PDB entry 7CUB | electron microscopy, 2.55 A resolution | chains C and D of the 4 polymer chains in the assembly

# Chain C
Name: Cytochrome bo(3) ubiquinol oxidase subunit 3
From: Escherichia coli
UniProt: P0ABJ3 (CYOC_ECOLI); numbering as in UniProt (aligned over 1-204)
Sequence (204 residues; numbered 1 to 204; the number before each row is that of its first residue):
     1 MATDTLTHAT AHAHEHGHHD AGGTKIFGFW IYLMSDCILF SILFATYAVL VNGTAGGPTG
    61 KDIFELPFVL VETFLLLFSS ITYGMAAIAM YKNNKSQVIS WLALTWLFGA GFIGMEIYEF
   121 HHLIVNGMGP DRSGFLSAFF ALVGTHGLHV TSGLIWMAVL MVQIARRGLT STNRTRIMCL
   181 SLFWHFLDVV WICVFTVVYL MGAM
Disordered / not traced: 1-20
Small-molecule neighbours:
  - 1,2-Distearoyl-sn-glycerophosphoethanolamine (3PE), molecule 1: Lys25, Gly28, Phe29, Tyr32, Cys179
  - 1,2-Distearoyl-sn-glycerophosphoethanolamine (3PE), molecule 2: Lys25, Phe29, Tyr32, Leu39, Thr145, Leu148, His149, Ser152, Ile155, Trp156, Val159, Arg176, Cys179, Phe183

# Chain D
Name: Cytochrome bo(3) ubiquinol oxidase subunit 4
From: Escherichia coli
UniProt: P0ABJ6 (CYOD_ECOLI); residues 1-109 here = UniProt positions 1-109
Sequence (109 residues; row label = number of the first residue in the row):
     1 MSHSTDHSGA SHGSVKTYMT GFILSIILTV IPFWMVMTGA ASPAVILGTI LAMAVVQVLV
    61 HLVCFLHMNT KSDEGWNMTA FVFTVLIIAI LVVGSIWIMW NLNYNMMMH
Disordered / not traced: 1-12

# How chain C and chain D interact
Residue-residue contacts - 59 pairs, chain C then chain D:
  Phe27(C) - Asp73(D)
  Phe27(C) - Asn77(D)
  Trp30(C) - Met68(D)  hydrophobic
  Trp30(C) - Asn77(D)  hydrogen bond (side chain-backbone)
  Trp30(C) - Phe81(D)  hydrophobic
  Ile31(C) - Ala80(D)  hydrophobic
  Met34(C) - Phe81(D)  hydrophobic
  Met34(C) - Thr84(D)  hydrogen bond
  Cys37(C) - Ile88(D)
  Ile38(C) - Thr84(D)
  Ile38(C) - Ile88(D)  hydrophobic
  Ile38(C) - Leu91(D)  hydrophobic
  Ser41(C) - Ile88(D)
  Ser41(C) - Val92(D)
  Ala48(C) - Ile96(D)  hydrophobic
  Val49(C) - Met99(D)  hydrophobic
  Leu66(C) - Phe33(D)
  Leu66(C) - Val36(D)  hydrophobic
  Leu66(C) - Met37(D)  hydrophobic
  Val69(C) - Phe33(D)  hydrophobic
  Leu70(C) - Phe33(D)  hydrophobic
  Thr73(C) - Thr29(D)
  Thr73(C) - Phe33(D)
  Phe74(C) - Thr29(D)
  Phe74(C) - Val30(D)  hydrophobic
  Leu77(C) - Phe22(D)  hydrophobic
  Leu77(C) - Ser25(D)
  Leu77(C) - Ile26(D)  hydrophobic
  Leu77(C) - His61(D)
  Phe78(C) - Phe22(D)  hydrophobic
  Ile81(C) - Met19(D)  hydrophobic
  Ile81(C) - Phe22(D)  hydrophobic
  Gly84(C) - Tyr18(D)
  Met85(C) - Tyr18(D)  hydrophobic
  Ile88(C) - Val15(D)  hydrophobic
  Ile88(C) - Tyr18(D)  hydrophobic
  Leu182(C) - Leu66(D)
  His185(C) - Phe65(D)  hydrogen bond (side chain-backbone)
  His185(C) - Leu66(D)
  Asp188(C) - His61(D)  salt bridge
  Val189(C) - His61(D)
  Ile192(C) - Ala54(D)
  Ile192(C) - Gln57(D)
  Ile192(C) - Val58(D)  hydrophobic
  Ile192(C) - His61(D)
  Phe195(C) - Thr29(D)
  Phe195(C) - Phe33(D)  hydrophobic
  Thr196(C) - Ile50(D)
  Thr196(C) - Leu51(D)
  Thr196(C) - Ala54(D)
  Leu200(C) - Pro32(D)  hydrophobic
  Leu200(C) - Phe33(D)  hydrophobic
  Leu200(C) - Val36(D)  hydrophobic
  Leu200(C) - Ile50(D)  hydrophobic
  Met201(C) - Leu47(D)  hydrophobic
  Ala203(C) - Val36(D)
  Met204(C) - Ile46(D)  hydrophobic
  Met204(C) - Leu47(D)  hydrophobic
  Met204(C) - Ile50(D)  hydrophobic
Other interface residues (no listed pair), chain C (38 interface residues in all): Ile42, Ala45, Pro67, Ser80, Ser181, Phe186, Cys193
Other interface residues (no listed pair), chain D (36 interface residues in all): Ser14, Trp76, Ile87

# Summary
The interface between chain C and chain D involves 38 residues on one side and 36 on the other, with 3
hydrogen bonds and 1 salt bridge. Polar pairs include Asp188(C)-His61(D), Trp30(C)-Asn77(D) and
Met34(C)-Thr84(D). Bound to chain C: 1,2-Distearoyl-sn-glycerophosphoethanolamine.
Here chain C is Cytochrome bo(3) ubiquinol oxidase subunit 3 and chain D is Cytochrome bo(3) ubiquinol oxidase
subunit 4, both from Escherichia coli. Entry 7CUB (2.55-Angstrom Cryo-EM structure of Cytochrome bo3 from
Escherichia coli in Native Membrane) was determined by electron microscopy (same publication as 7N9Z, 7CUQ and
7CUW).
